PDB entry 1BCR | X-ray diffraction, 2.50 A resolution | chains A and B of the 3 polymer chains in the assembly

== Chain A ==
Protein: Serine carboxypeptidase II
From: Triticum aestivum
Notes: EC 3.4.16.6
UniProt: P08819 (CBP2_WHEAT); the construct lacks a stretch of the UniProt sequence and is renumbered around it, so the offset changes along the chain: -9 to 11 = UniProt 1-21; 14-23 = UniProt 22-31; 24-58 = UniProt 33-67; 59-76 = UniProt 69-86; 3 more segments
Amino-acid sequence (263 residues; row label = number of the first residue in the row; note: 4 numbers in that range are skipped by the numbering (no residue carries them; nothing is unmodelled there); a row labelled like 112A-112C holds insertion residues (112A, then the next letters in order); numbers below 1 keep their minus sign (Val-9 is residue -9)):
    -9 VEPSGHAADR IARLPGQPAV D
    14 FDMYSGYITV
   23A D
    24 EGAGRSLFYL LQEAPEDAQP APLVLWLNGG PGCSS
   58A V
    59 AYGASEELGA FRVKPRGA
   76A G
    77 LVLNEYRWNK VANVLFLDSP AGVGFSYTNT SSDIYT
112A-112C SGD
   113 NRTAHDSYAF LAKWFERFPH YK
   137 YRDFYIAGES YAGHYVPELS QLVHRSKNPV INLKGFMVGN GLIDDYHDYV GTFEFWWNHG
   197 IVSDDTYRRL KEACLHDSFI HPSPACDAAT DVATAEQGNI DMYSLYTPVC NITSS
Not modelled in the structure: -9 to -5, 248-251
Disulfides: Cys210-Cys222
Covalently attached groups: glycan linked to Asn105; N-acetylglucosamine (NAG) linked to Asn113
Residues lining bound ligands: arginine (ARG): Asn51, Gly52, Gly53, Cys56, Tyr60, Glu145, Ser146, Tyr239
Swiss-Prot annotation at these positions:
  - active site: Ser146
  - binding site (substrate): Asn51 to Gly53, Glu145 to Tyr147
  - glycosylation (N-linked (GlcNAc...) asparagine): Asn105, Asn113, Asn247

== Chain B ==
Protein: Serine carboxypeptidase II
From: Triticum aestivum
Notes: EC 3.4.16.6
UniProt: P08819 (CBP2_WHEAT); the construct lacks a stretch of the UniProt sequence and is renumbered around it, so the offset changes along the chain: 262-268 = UniProt 264-270; 271-303 = UniProt 271-303; 304-308 = UniProt 306-310; 309-324 = UniProt 314-329; 3 more segments
Amino-acid sequence (160 residues; each row starts with the number of its first residue; note: 13 numbers in that range are skipped by the numbering (no residue carries them; nothing is unmodelled there); a row labelled like 303A-303B holds insertion residues (303A, then the next letters in order)):
   262 TGSYDPC
   271 TERYSTAYYN RRDVQMALHA NVTGAMNYTW ATC
303A-303B SD
   304 TINTH
308A-308C WHD
   309 APRSMLPIYR ELIAAG
   328 LRIWVFSGDT DAVVPLTATR YSIGAL
   362 GLPTTTSWYP WYDD
  375A Q
   376 EVGGWSQVYK GLTLVSVRGA GHEVPLHRPR QALVLFQYFL QGKPMPGQTK NAT
Not modelled in the structure: 262-263, 423-428
Covalently attached groups: N-acetylglucosamine (NAG) linked to Asn291
Residues lining bound ligands: arginine (ARG): Glu272, His397, Glu398

== How chain A and chain B interact ==
Disulfides between the chains: Cys56(A)-Cys303(B), Cys246(A)-Cys268(B)
Contacting residue pairs (192; chain A residue first):
  Ala-2(A) with His289(B)
  Asp-1(A) with His289(B), hydrogen bond (backbone-side chain)
  Arg0(A) with His289(B), hydrogen bond (backbone-side chain)
  Ile1(A) with Ala287(B); His289(B)
  Arg3(A) with Ala287(B)
  Leu4(A) with Tyr278(B); Ala287(B), hydrophobic; Leu288(B), hydrophobic
  Pro5(A) with Tyr278(B), hydrogen bond (backbone-side chain); Arg281(B); Asp283(B); Val284(B), hydrophobic; Ala287(B)
  Ser18(A) with Leu288(B), hydrogen bond (side chain-backbone); His289(B), hydrogen bond (backbone-side chain)
  Tyr20(A) with His289(B); Ala290(B); Asn291(B), hydrogen bond (side chain-backbone); Met296(B)
  Phe31(A) with Leu288(B); Ala290(B), hydrophobic
  Gly53(A) with Asn306(B)
  Pro54(A) with Asn306(B), hydrogen bond (backbone-side chain); Trp308A(B), hydrophobic
  Gly55(A) with Cys303(B); Ser303A(B), hydrogen bond (backbone-backbone); Ile305(B)
  Cys56(A) with Thr302(B); Cys303(B), disulfide
  Ser57(A) with Thr302(B), hydrogen bond (backbone-backbone)
  Ala59(A) with Trp300(B), hydrophobic; Thr302(B)
  Tyr60(A) with Glu272(B), hydrogen bond; Thr302(B); Cys303(B)
  Ser63(A) with Tyr279(B), hydrogen bond
  Glu64(A) with Thr271(B), hydrogen bond; Glu272(B); Glu398(B); Leu401(B)
  Glu65(A) with Glu398(B); Pro400(B)
  Leu66(A) with Pro400(B)
  Arg70(A) with Pro400(B), hydrogen bond (side chain-backbone)
  Val71(A) with Tyr274(B), hydrophobic; Ser275(B); Tyr278(B), hydrophobic
  Lys72(A) with Tyr274(B)
  Pro73(A) with Tyr274(B), hydrophobic
  Arg74(A) with Tyr274(B); Ala277(B)
  Gly75(A) with Tyr274(B); Ala277(B); Tyr278(B); Arg281(B), hydrogen bond (backbone-side chain)
  Ala76(A) with Arg281(B)
  Gly76A(A) with Tyr278(B)
  Leu77(A) with Tyr278(B)
  Tyr82(A) with Pro404(B), hydrophobic; Arg405(B); Leu408(B)
  Trp84(A) with Pro400(B), hydrophobic; Ala407(B); Leu408(B); Phe411(B), hydrophobic
  Val87(A) with Phe411(B), hydrophobic; Gln412(B)
  Ala88(A) with Phe411(B), hydrophobic
  Ala97(A) with Ile305(B)
  Gly98(A) with Ser303A(B); Ile305(B)
  Val99(A) with Ile305(B), hydrophobic
  Gly100(A) with Trp300(B)
  Phe101(A) with Tyr279(B); Ala290(B), hydrophobic; Met296(B); Trp300(B)
  Ser102(A) with Tyr298(B)
  Ile110(A) with Thr304(B)
  Tyr111(A) with Thr304(B); His308(B); His308B(B), hydrogen bond (backbone-side chain)
  Thr112(A) with His308B(B)
  Ser112A(A) with Trp308A(B); His308B(B), hydrogen bond (backbone-backbone)
  Gly112B(A) with Trp308A(B); Asp308C(B)
  Asp112C(A) with Trp308A(B), hydrogen bond; Asp308C(B), hydrogen bond (backbone-backbone); Ala309(B); Pro310(B)
  Asn113(A) with Asp308C(B), hydrogen bond (backbone-side chain)
  Thr115(A) with Trp308A(B)
  Tyr141(A) with Arg329(B), hydrogen bond; Phe414(B), hydrophobic; Leu415(B), hydrophobic
  Glu145(A) with His397(B); Glu398(B)
  Ser146(A) with His397(B)
  Tyr147(A) with Trp308A(B); Ala309(B)
  Gly149(A) with Met313(B)
  His150(A) with Ala309(B); Pro310(B); Met313(B)
  Pro153(A) with Ile316(B)
  Glu154(A) with Pro310(B); Met313(B)
  Ser156(A) with Leu320(B)
  Gln157(A) with Ile316(B); Glu319(B), hydrogen bond
  His160(A) with Glu319(B), salt bridge; Ala323(B)
  Arg161(A) with Glu319(B), salt bridge
  Leu169(A) with Leu328(B), hydrophobic
  Lys170(A) with Leu328(B); Arg329(B), hydrogen bond (backbone-backbone)
  Gly171(A) with Arg329(B)
  Phe172(A) with Leu320(B), hydrophobic; Arg329(B), hydrogen bond (backbone-backbone); Ile330(B); Trp331(B), hydrogen bond (backbone-backbone); Phe414(B)
  Met173(A) with Trp331(B); Phe333(B), hydrophobic; Phe414(B), hydrophobic
  Val174(A) with Tyr317(B); Trp331(B), hydrogen bond (backbone-backbone); Val332(B); Phe333(B), hydrogen bond (backbone-backbone)
  Gly175(A) with Phe333(B)
  Asn176(A) with Phe333(B), hydrogen bond (backbone-backbone); Ser334(B); Gly335(B), hydrogen bond (side chain-backbone); Asp338(B), hydrogen bond; Val341(B), hydrogen bond (side chain-backbone); His397(B)
  Gly177(A) with Val341(B)
  Ile179(A) with Ser312(B); Met313(B), hydrogen bond (backbone-backbone); Leu314(B), hydrophobic; Ser349(B); Ile350(B), hydrophobic
  Asp180(A) with Arg311(B); Ser312(B), hydrogen bond; Leu314(B); Ser349(B)
  Asp181(A) with Arg311(B), hydrogen bond (backbone-backbone)
  His183(A) with Tyr348(B); Ser349(B); Ala352(B)
  Asp184(A) with Ala345(B); Ser349(B), hydrogen bond
  Val186(A) with Tyr348(B), hydrophobic
  Gly187(A) with Thr344(B); Ala345(B); Tyr348(B)
  Thr188(A) with Pro342(B); Ala345(B)
  Glu190(A) with Tyr348(B), hydrogen bond
  Phe191(A) with Asp336(B); Asp338(B); Pro342(B), hydrophobic; Thr344(B)
  Trp192(A) with Ala339(B), hydrogen bond (side chain-backbone)
  His212(A) with Arg311(B), hydrogen bond (backbone-side chain)
  Asp213(A) with Arg311(B)
  Ser214(A) with Arg311(B)
  Ile216(A) with Trp308A(B), hydrophobic
  His217(A) with Trp308A(B), hydrogen bond (side chain-backbone); His308B(B)
  Asp237(A) with Tyr265(B)
  Met238(A) with Asp338(B); Ala339(B), hydrogen bond (backbone-backbone); Val340(B), hydrogen bond (backbone-backbone)
  Tyr239(A) with Asp338(B); Val340(B), hydrophobic; Gly396(B); His397(B), hydrogen bond (backbone-backbone)
  Ser240(A) with Thr337(B); His402(B)
  Leu241(A) with Thr337(B), hydrogen bond (backbone-backbone)
  Thr243(A) with Tyr265(B); His402(B)
  Pro244(A) with Tyr265(B); Pro267(B)
  Val245(A) with Pro267(B)
  Cys246(A) with Pro267(B); Cys268(B), disulfide; Arg273(B)
  Asn247(A) with Cys268(B)
Interface residues without a listed pair, chain A (107 interface residues in all): Gly19, Pro45, Val47, Val58A, Arg83, Lys86, Pro96, Tyr103, Tyr151, Leu178, His195, Tyr242
Interface residues without a listed pair, chain B (84 interface residues in all): Gln285, Val292, Ala301, Leu343, Thr346, Val399

== In short ==
Chain A and chain B form an interface of 107 and 84 residues respectively; the contacts include 2 disulfide
bonds, 42 hydrogen bonds and 2 salt bridges. Polar pairs include His160(A)-Glu319(B), Arg161(A)-Glu319(B) and
Asp-1(A)-His289(B). Arginine is bound between chain A and chain B.
Chain A is Serine carboxypeptidase II and chain B is Serine carboxypeptidase II, both from Triticum aestivum;
the structure, Complex of the wheat serine carboxypeptidase, cpdw-II, with the microbial peptide aldehyde
inhibitor, antipain, and arginine ..., was determined by X-ray diffraction together with 1BCS from the same
study.
